9KVE - chains E and C of the 7 polymer chains in the assembly; structure by electron microscopy, 2.98 A resolution.

# Chain E
Molecule: The heavy chain of 4A5
Source organism: Macaca mulatta
Chain sequence (123 residues; each row starts with the number of its first residue):
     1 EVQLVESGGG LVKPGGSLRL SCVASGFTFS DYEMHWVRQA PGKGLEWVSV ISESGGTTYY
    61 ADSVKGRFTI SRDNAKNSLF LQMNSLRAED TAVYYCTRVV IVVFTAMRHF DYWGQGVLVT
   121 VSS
Disordered / not traced: 1
Disulfide bonds: Cys-22/Cys-96

# Chain C
Molecule: Spike protein S1
Source organism: Severe acute respiratory syndrome coronavirus 2
UniProt: P0DTC2 (SPIKE_SARS2); residue numbers follow UniProt; this construct covers 334-527
Chain sequence (194 residues; row label = number of the first residue in the row):
   334 NLCPFGEVFN ATRFASVYAW NRKRISNCVA DYSVLYNSAS FSTFKCYGVS PTKLNDLCFT
   394 NVYADSFVIR GDEVRQIAPG QTGKIADYNY KLPDDFTGCV IAWNSNNLDS KVGGNYNYLY
   454 RLFRKSNLKP FERDISTEIY QAGSTPCNGV EGFNCYFPLQ SYGFQPTNGV GYQPYRVVVL
   514 SFELLHAPAT VCGP
Disulfide bonds: Cys-336/Cys-361, Cys-379/Cys-432, Cys-391/Cys-525, Cys-480/Cys-488
Swiss-Prot annotation at these positions:
  - region: Arg-403 to Asp-405 (Integrin-binding motif), Asn-448 to Phe-456 (Immunodominant HLA epitope recognized by the CD8+)
  - glycosylation: Asn-343 (N-linked (GlcNAc...) (complex) asparagine)

# How chain E and chain C interact
Pairs across the interface - 18 pairs, chain E then chain C:
  Glu-33(E) / Gly-502(C)
  Glu-33(E) / Val-503(C)  hydrogen bond (side chain-backbone)
  Ser-52(E) / Asp-405(C)  hydrogen bond
  Ser-52(E) / Val-503(C)
  Ser-54(E) / Asp-405(C)  hydrogen bond
  Gly-56(E) / Asp-405(C)
  Thr-57(E) / Gly-404(C)  hydrogen bond (side chain-backbone)
  Thr-57(E) / Asp-405(C)  hydrogen bond (side chain-backbone)
  Thr-57(E) / Val-503(C)
  Thr-57(E) / Gly-504(C)
  Thr-57(E) / Tyr-508(C)
  Tyr-59(E) / Ser-375(C)
  Phe-104(E) / Arg-403(C)
  Phe-104(E) / Asn-501(C)
  Phe-104(E) / Gly-502(C)  hydrogen bond (backbone-backbone)
  Phe-104(E) / Tyr-505(C)  hydrophobic
  Thr-105(E) / Thr-500(C)
  Ala-106(E) / Thr-500(C)  hydrogen bond (backbone-backbone)
Other interface residues (no listed pair), chain E (13 interface residues in all): Lys-65, Ile-101, Val-103, His-109
Other interface residues (no listed pair), chain C (13 interface residues in all): Phe-374, Asn-437

# Summary
The chain E/chain C interface involves 13 residues from each chain; the contacts include 7 hydrogen bonds.
Among the polar pairs are Glu-33(E)/Val-503(C), Ser-52(E)/Asp-405(C) and Ser-54(E)/Asp-405(C).
Chain E is the heavy chain of 4A5 (Macaca mulatta) and chain C is Spike protein S1 (Severe acute respiratory
syndrome coronavirus 2); the structure, Cryo-EM structure of SARS-CoV-2 prototype spike protein in complex
with triple-nAb 4H1, 4A5 and 4C1, was determined by electron microscopy.
